Entry 8EHF (electron microscopy, 3.30 A resolution); this record covers chains B and I of the 8 polymer chains in the assembly.

Chain B:
Molecule: template DNA
Sequence (32 nucleotides; each row starts with the number of its first residue):
     1 CTCTGAATCT CTTCCAGCAC ACATCAGGAC GC
Unresolved in the structure: 1, 32

Chain I:
Protein: DNA-directed RNA polymerase subunit beta
From: Escherichia coli
Notes: EC 2.7.7.6
UniProt: P0A8V4 (RPOB_ECO57); residues 1-1342 here = UniProt positions 1-1342
Sequence (1342 residues; row label = number of the first residue in the row):
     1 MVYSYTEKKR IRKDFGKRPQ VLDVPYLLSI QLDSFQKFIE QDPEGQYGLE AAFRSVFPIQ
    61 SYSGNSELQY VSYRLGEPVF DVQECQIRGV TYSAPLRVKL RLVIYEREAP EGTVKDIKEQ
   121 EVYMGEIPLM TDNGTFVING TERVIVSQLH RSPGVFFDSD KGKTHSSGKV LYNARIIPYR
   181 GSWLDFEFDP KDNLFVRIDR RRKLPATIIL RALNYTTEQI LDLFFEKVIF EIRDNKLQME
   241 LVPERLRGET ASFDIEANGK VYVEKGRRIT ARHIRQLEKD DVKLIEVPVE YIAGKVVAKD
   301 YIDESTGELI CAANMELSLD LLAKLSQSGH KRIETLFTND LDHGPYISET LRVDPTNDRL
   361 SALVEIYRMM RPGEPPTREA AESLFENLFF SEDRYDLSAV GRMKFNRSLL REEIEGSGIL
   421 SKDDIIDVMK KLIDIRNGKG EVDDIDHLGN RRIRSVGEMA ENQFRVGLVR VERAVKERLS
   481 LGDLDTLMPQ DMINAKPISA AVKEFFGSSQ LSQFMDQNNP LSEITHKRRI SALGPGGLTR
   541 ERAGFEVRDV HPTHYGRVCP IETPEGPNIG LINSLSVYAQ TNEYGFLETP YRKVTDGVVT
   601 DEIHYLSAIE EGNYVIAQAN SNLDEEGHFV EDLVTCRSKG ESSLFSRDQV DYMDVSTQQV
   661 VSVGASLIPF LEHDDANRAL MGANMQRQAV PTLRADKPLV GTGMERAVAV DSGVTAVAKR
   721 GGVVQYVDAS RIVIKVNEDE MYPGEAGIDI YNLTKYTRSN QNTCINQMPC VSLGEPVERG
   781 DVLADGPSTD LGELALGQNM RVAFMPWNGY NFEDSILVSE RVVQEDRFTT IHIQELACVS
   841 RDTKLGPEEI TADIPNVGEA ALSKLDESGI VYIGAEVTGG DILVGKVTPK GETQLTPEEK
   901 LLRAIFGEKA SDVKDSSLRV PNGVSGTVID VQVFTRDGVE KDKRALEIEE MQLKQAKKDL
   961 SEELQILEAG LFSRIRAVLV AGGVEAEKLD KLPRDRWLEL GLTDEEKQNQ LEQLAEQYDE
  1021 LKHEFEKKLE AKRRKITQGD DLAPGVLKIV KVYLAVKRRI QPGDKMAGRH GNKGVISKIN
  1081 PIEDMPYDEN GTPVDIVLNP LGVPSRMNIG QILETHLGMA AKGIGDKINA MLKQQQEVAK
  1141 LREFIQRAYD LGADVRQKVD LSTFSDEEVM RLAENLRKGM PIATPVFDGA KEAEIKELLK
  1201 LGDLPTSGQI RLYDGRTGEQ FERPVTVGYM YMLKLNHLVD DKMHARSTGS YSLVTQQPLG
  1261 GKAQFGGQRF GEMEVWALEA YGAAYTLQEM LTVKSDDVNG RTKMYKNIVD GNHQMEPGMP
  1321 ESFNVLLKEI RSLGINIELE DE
Unresolved in the structure: 1, 891-914, 1342
Ligand contacts: 4QM ((3R,5S,7R,8R,9S,10S,12S,13R,14S,17R)-10,13-dimethyl-17-[(2R)-pentan-2-yl]-2,3,4,5,6,7,8,9,11,12,14,15,16,17-tetradecahydro-1H-cyclopenta[a]phenanthrene-3,7,12-triol): Gln46, Tyr47, Tyr179, Asp396, Ser398, Ala399, Val400, Arg452, Glu458, Glu461, Asn462, Glu583, Tyr584
Swiss-Prot annotation at these positions:
  - modified residue (N6-acetyllysine): Lys1022, Lys1200

Chain B / chain I interface:
Residue-residue contacts - 11 pairs, chain B then chain I:
  DT8(B) with Lys191(I), salt bridge to the phosphate
  DC18(B) with Arg1269(I), salt bridge to the phosphate; Gly1271(I), phosphate contact
  DA19(B) with Gly1261(I), phosphate contact; Lys1262(I), phosphate contact; Gln1268(I), phosphate contact
  DC20(B) with Gly1261(I), phosphate contact; Lys1262(I), hydrogen bond to the phosphate; Ala1263(I), phosphate contact
  DC22(B) with Phe514(I), sugar contact
  DA23(B) with Asn139(I), phosphate contact
Interface residues without a listed pair, chain B (10 interface residues in all): DC9, DT10, DG17, DA21
Interface residues without a listed pair, chain I (18 interface residues in all): Arg143, His165, Asp189, Arg202, Lys203, Arg758, Asp1241, Glu1272, Met1273

Summary:
Chain B and chain I form an interface of 10 and 18 residues respectively, with 1 hydrogen bond and 2 salt
bridges. Among the polar pairs are DC20(B)-Lys1262(I), DT8(B)-Lys191(I) and DC18(B)-Arg1269(I). Chain I binds
compound 4QM.
Chain B is template DNA and chain I is DNA-directed RNA polymerase subunit beta (Escherichia coli); the
structure, Cryo-EM structure of his-elemental paused elongation complex with an unfolded TL (1), was
determined by electron microscopy, deposited together with 8EG7, 8EG8, 8EGB, 8EH8, 8EH9, 8EHA and 8EHI.
